Entry 5VAI (electron microscopy, 4.10 A resolution (low resolution: residue-level contacts below are approximate; hydrogen-bond / salt-bridge calls are withheld)); this record covers chains R and P of the 6 polymer chains in the assembly.

[Chain R]
Name: Uncharacterized protein
Organism: Oryctolagus cuniculus
UniProtKB: G1SGD4 (G1SGD4_RABIT); numbering as in UniProt (aligned over 24-422)
Amino-acid sequence (461 residues; row label = number of the first residue in the row; numbers below 1 keep their minus sign (Met-38 is residue -38)):
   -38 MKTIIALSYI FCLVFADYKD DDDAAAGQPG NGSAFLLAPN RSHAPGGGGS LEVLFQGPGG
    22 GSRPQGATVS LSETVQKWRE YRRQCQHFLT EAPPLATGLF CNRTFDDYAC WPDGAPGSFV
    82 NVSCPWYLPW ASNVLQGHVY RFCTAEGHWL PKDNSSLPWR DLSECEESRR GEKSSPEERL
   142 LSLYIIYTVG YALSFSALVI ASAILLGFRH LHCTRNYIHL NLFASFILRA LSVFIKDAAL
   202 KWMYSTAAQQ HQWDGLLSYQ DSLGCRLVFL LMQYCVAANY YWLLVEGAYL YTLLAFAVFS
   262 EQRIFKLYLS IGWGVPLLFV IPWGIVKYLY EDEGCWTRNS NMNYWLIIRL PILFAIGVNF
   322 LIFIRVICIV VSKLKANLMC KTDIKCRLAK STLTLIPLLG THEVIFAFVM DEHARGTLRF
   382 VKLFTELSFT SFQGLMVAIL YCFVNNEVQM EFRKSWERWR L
Unresolved in the structure: -38 to 28, 129-134, 422
Differences from the reference sequence: expression tag (-38 to 23); conflict Ala106 (Thr in G1SGD4), Pro112 (His in G1SGD4), Arg140 (Gln in G1SGD4)
Cystine bridges: Cys46-Cys71, Cys62-Cys104, Cys85-Cys126, Cys226-Cys296
From the paper describing this entry:
  - contacts within the chain: Arg40-Gln213 (hydrogen bond), Ser155-Leu396 (hydrogen bond), Thr175-Tyr250 (hydrogen bond)
  - conformationally variable residues (helix shift): Lys334, Lys346, Gly395

[Chain P]
Name: Glucagon-like peptide 1
UniProtKB: P01275 (GLUC_HUMAN); residues 7-37 here correspond to UniProt positions 98-128 (UniProt number = residue number + 91)
Amino-acid sequence (31 residues; numbered 7 to 37; the number before each row is that of its first residue):
     7 HAEGTFTSDV SSYLEGQAAK EFIAWLVKGR G
UniProt features mapped onto this chain:
  - modified residue: Ser14 (Phosphoserine), Ser17 (Phosphoserine), Arg36 (Arginine amide)

[How chain R and chain P interact]
Pairs across the interface (45; chain R residue first):
  Val30(R) - Glu21(P)
  Ser31(R) - Glu21(P)
  Leu32(R) - Glu21(P)
  Thr35(R) - Ala25(P)
  Trp39(R) - Phe28(P)
  Trp39(R) - Leu32(P)
  Asp68(R) - Leu32(P)
  Tyr69(R) - Leu32(P)
  Tyr69(R) - Val33(P)
  Trp91(R) - Lys26(P)
  Leu118(R) - Lys34(P)
  Leu123(R) - Val33(P)
  Glu128(R) - Lys26(P)
  Glu138(R) - Tyr19(P)
  Glu139(R) - Gln23(P)
  Leu142(R) - Val16(P)
  Leu142(R) - Tyr19(P)
  Arg190(R) - Glu9(P)
  Val194(R) - Glu9(P)
  Lys197(R) - Thr13(P)
  Leu201(R) - Leu20(P)
  Met204(R) - Leu20(P)
  Met204(R) - Glu21(P)
  Gln211(R) - Trp31(P)
  His212(R) - Phe28(P)
  His212(R) - Trp31(P)
  Met233(R) - Glu9(P)
  Gln234(R) - His7(P)
  Val237(R) - His7(P)
  Tyr241(R) - Ala8(P)
  Trp297(R) - Ser14(P)
  Trp297(R) - Ser17(P)
  Thr298(R) - Ser14(P)
  Thr298(R) - Ser18(P)
  Arg299(R) - His7(P)
  Arg299(R) - Thr11(P)
  Arg299(R) - Ser14(P)
  Trp306(R) - His7(P)
  Trp306(R) - Thr11(P)
  Ile309(R) - His7(P)
  Arg310(R) - His7(P)
  Phe385(R) - Phe12(P)
  Leu388(R) - Ala8(P)
  Leu388(R) - Glu9(P)
  Leu388(R) - Phe12(P)
Also at the interface, not in a pair above, chain R (42 interface residues in all): Ser33, Pro90, Arg121, Tyr145, Tyr205, Asn300, Ile313, Phe381, Ser392
Also at the interface, not in a pair above, chain P (23 interface residues in all): Gly22, Ile29
Interface features reported in the paper:
  - pairs named by the authors: Arg190(R)-Glu9(P), Lys197(R)-Thr13(P) (hydrogen bond), Gln211(R)-Trp31(P), His212(R)-Trp31(P), Arg299(R)-His7(P) (hydrogen bond), Arg299(R)-Thr11(P), Leu388(R)-Glu9(P) (hydrophobic contact), Ser392(R)-Glu9(P)
  - interface residues, chain R: Trp297(R), Thr298(R), Arg299(R)
  - interface residues, chain P: Ser14(P), Ser17(P), Ser18(P)

[Summary]
42 residues of chain R and 23 residues of chain P are in contact. The authors report contacts between
Arg190(R) and Glu9(P), Gln211(R) and Trp31(P) and His212(R) and Trp31(P) among others; hydrogen bonds between
Lys197(R) and Thr13(P) and Arg299(R) and His7(P); a hydrophobic contact between Leu388(R) and Glu9(P). From
the paper: interface residues Trp297(R), Thr298(R) and Ser14(P) among others; conformational variability at
Lys334(R), Lys346(R) and Gly395(R).
Chain R is Uncharacterized protein (Oryctolagus cuniculus) and chain P is Glucagon-like peptide 1; the
structure, Cryo-EM structure of the activated Glucagon-like peptide-1 receptor in complex with G protein, was
determined by electron microscopy.
